PDB entry 4V42 | X-ray diffraction, 5.50 A resolution (low resolution: residue-level contacts below are approximate; hydrogen-bond / salt-bridge calls are withheld) | chains BA and BX of the 49 polymer chains in the assembly

== Chain BA ==
Molecule: 50S 23S ribosomal RNA
Source organism: Thermus thermophilus
Sequence (2916 nucleotides; numbered 1 to 2906 plus 75 insertion-coded residues; 65 numbers in that range are skipped by the numbering (no residue carries them; nothing is unmodelled there); the number before each row is that of its first residue; a row labelled like 270A-270Z holds insertion residues (270A, then the next letters in order)):
     1 GGUCAAGAUG GUAAGGGCCC ACGGUGGAUG CCUCGGCACC C
    43 GAGCCGAUGA AGGACGUGGC UACCUGCGAU AAGCCAGGGG GAGCCGGUAG CGGGCGU
   101 GGAUCCCUGG AUGUCCGAAU GGGGGAACCC GGCCGGC
  137A G
   138 GGAA
  141A C
   142 GCCGGUCACC GCGC
   161 UUUU
   171 GCGCGGGGGG AACCUGGGGA ACUGAAACAU CUCAGUACCC AGAGGAGAGG AAAGAGAAAU
   231 CGACUCCCUG AGUAGCGGCG AGCGAAAGGG GACCAGCCUA
270A-270Z AACCGUCCGGCUUGUCCGGGCGGGGU
271A-271C CGU
   271 GGG
273A-273F GCCCUC
   274 GGACACCGAA UCCCCAGCCU AGCCGAAGCU GUUGGGAAGC AGCGCCAGAG AGGGUGAAAG
   334 CCCCGUAGGC GAAAGGUGGG GGGAUAGGUG
363A-363F AGGGUA
   364 CCC
   370 GAGUACCCCG UGGUUCGUGG AGCCAUGGGG GAAUCUGGGC GGACCACC
  417A G
   418 GCCUAAGGCU AAGUACUCC
   438 GGGUGACCGA UAGCGCACCA GUACCGUGAG GGAAAGGUGA AAAGAACCCC GG
   491 GAGGGGAGUG AAAUAGAGCC UGAAACCGUG GGCUUACAAG CAGUCAC
   539 GGCCCCGCAA GGGGUU
   556 GUGGCGUGCC UAUUGAAGCA UGAGCCGGCG ACUCACGGUC GUGGGCGAGC UUAA
  609A G
   610 CCGUUGAGG
  618A C
   619 GGAGGCGUAG GGAAACCGAG UCCGAACAGG GCGCA
653A-653V AGCGGGCCGCACGCGGCCCGCA
   654 AAGUCCGCGG CCGUGGACCC GAAACCGGGC GAGCUAGCCC UGGCCAGGGU GAAGCUGGGG
   714 UGAGACCCAG UGGAGGCCCG AACCGGUGGG GGAUGCAAAC CCCUCGGAUG AGCUGGGGCU
   774 AGGAGUGAAA AGCUAACCGA GCCCGGAGAU AGCUGGUUCU CCCCGAAAUG ACUUUAGGGU
   834 CAGCCUCAGG CGCUGACUGG GGCCUGUAGA GCACUGAUAG GGCUAGGGGG CCCACCA
   892 GCCUACCAAA CCCUGUCAAA CUCCGAAGGG UCCCA
   928 GGUGGAGCCU GGGAGUGAGG GCGCGAGCGA UAACGUCCGC GUCCGAG
  974A C
   975 GCGGGAACAA CCGAGACCGC CAGCUAAGGC CCCCAAGUCU GGGCUAAGUG GUAAAGGAUG
  1035 UGGCGCCGCG AAGACAGCCA GGAGGUUGGC UUAGAAGCAG CCAUCCUUUA AAGAGUGCGU
  1095 AAUAGCUCAC UGGUCGAGUG GCGCCGCGCC GAAAAUGAUG CGGGGCUU
 1142A A
  1143 AGCCCAGCGC CGAAGCUGCG GGUCUGGGG
  1173 GAUGACCCCA GGCGGUAGGG GAGCGUUCCC GAUGCCGAUG AAGGCCGACC CGCGAGGCGG
  1233 CUGGAGGUAA GGGAAGUGCG AAUGCCGGCA UGAGUAACGA UAAAGAGGGU GAGAAUCCCU
  1293 CUCGCCGUAA GCCCAAGGGU UCCUACGCAA UGGUCGUCAG CGUAGGGUUA GGCGGGACCU
  1353 AAGGUGAAGC CGAAAGGCGU AGCCGAAGGG CAGCCGGUUA AUAUUCCGGC CCUUCCCGCA
  1413 GGUGCGAUGG GGGGACGCUC UAGGCUAGGG GG
 1444A A
  1445 CCGGA
 1449A G
  1450 CC
  1453 AUGGACGAGC CCGGCCAGAA GCGCAGGG
  1482 UGGGAGGUAG GCAAAUCCGC CUCCCAACAA GCUCUGCGUG GUGGGGAAGC CCGUACGGGU
  1542 GACA
 1545A A
  1546 CCCCCCGAAG CCAGGGAGCC AAGAAAAGCC UCUAAGCA
  1585 CAACCUGCGG GAACCCGUAC CGCAAACCGA CACAGGUGGG CGGGUG
 1630A C
  1631 AAGAGCACUC AGGCGCGCGG GAGAACCCUC GCCAAGGAAC UCUGCAAGUU GGCCCCGUAA
  1691 CUUCGGGAGA AGGGGUGCUC CC
  1716 UGG
  1725 GGUGAUGAGC C
  1741 CCG
  1746 GGGAGCCGCA GUGAACAGGC UCUGGCGACU GUUUACCAAA AACACAGCUC UCUGCGAACU
  1806 CGUAAGAGGA GGUAUAGGGA GCGACGCUUG CCCGGUGCCG GAAGGUCAAG GGGAGGGGU
  1869 GCAA
  1878 GCCCCGAACC GAAGCCCCGG UGAACGGCGG CCGUAACUAU AACGGUCCUA AGGUAGCGAA
  1938 AUUCCUUGUC GGGUAAGUUC CGACCUGCAC GAAAAGCGUA ACGACCGGAG CGCUGUCUCG
  1998 GCGAGGGACC CGGUGAAAUU GAACUGGCCG UGAAGAUGCG GCCUACCCGU GGCAGGACGA
  2058 AAAGACCCCG UGGAGCUUUA CUGCAGCCUG GUGUUGGCUC UUGGUCGCGC CUGCGUAGGA
  2118 UAGGUGGGAG CCUGUGAACC CCCGCCUCCG GGUGGGGGGG AGGCGCCGGU GAAAUACCAC
  2178 CCUGGCGCGG CUGGGGGCCU AA
  2205 CCCUCGGAU
  2215 GGGGG
  2224 GACAGCGCUU GGCGGGCAGU UUGACUGGGG CGGUCGCCUC CUAAAAGGUA ACGGAGGCGC
  2284 CCAAAGGUCC CCUCAGGCGG GACGGAAAUC CGCCGGAGAG CGCAAGGGUA GAAGGGGGCC
  2344 UGACUGCGAG GCCUGCAAGC CGAGCAGGGG CGAAAGCCGG GCCUAGUGAA CCGGUGGUCC
  2404 CGUGUGGAAG GGCCAUCGAU CAACGGAUAA AAGUUACCCC GGGGAUAACA GGCUGAUCUC
  2464 CCCCGAGCGU CCACAGCGGC GGGGAGGUUU GGCACCUCGA UGUCGGCUCG UCGCAUCCUG
  2524 GGGCUGAAGA AGGUCCCAAG GGUUGGGCUG UUCGCCCAUU AAAGCGGCAC GCGAGCUGGG
  2584 UUCAGAACGU CGUGAGACAG UUCGGUCUCU AUCCGCCACG GGCGCAGGAG GCUUGAGGGG
  2644 GGCUCUUCCU AGUACGAGAG GACCGGAAGG GACGCACCUC UGGUUUCCCA GCUGUCCCUC
  2704 CAGGGGCAU
 2712A A
  2713 AGCUGGGUAG CCAUGUGCGG AAGGGAUAAC CGCUGAAAGC AUCUAAGCGG GAAGCCCGCC
  2773 CCAAGAUGAG GCCUCCCACG GCG
  2797 UCA
  2801 AGCCG
  2807 GUAAGGACCC GGGAAGACCA CCCGGUGGAU GGGCCGGGGG UGUAAGCGCC GCGAGGCGUU
  2867 GAGCCGACCG GUCCCAAUCG UCC
  2891 GAGGUCUUGA CCCCUC
Not modelled in the structure: 417A, 653A-653V, 2903-2906
Differences from the reference sequence: insertion (493)

== Chain BX ==
Protein: 50S ribosomal protein L30
Source organism: Thermus thermophilus
UniProtKB: P74909 (RL30_THETH); residue numbers follow UniProt; this construct covers 1-60
Sequence (60 residues; each row starts with the number of its first residue):
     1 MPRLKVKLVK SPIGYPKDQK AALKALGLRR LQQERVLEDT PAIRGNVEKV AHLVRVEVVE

== How chain BA and chain BX interact ==
Residue-residue contacts (8; chain BA residue first):
  G852(BA) - Pro41(BX)
  U969(BA) - Pro16(BX)
  U969(BA) - Lys17(BX)
  C970(BA) - Gly14(BX)
  C970(BA) - Tyr15(BX)
  C970(BA) - Pro16(BX)
  A988(BA) - Ser11(BX)
  G989(BA) - Ser11(BX)
Interface residues without a listed pair, chain BA (7 interface residues in all): U851, U1159
Interface residues without a listed pair, chain BX (10 interface residues in all): Ile13, Leu31, Ala42, Gly45

== Summary ==
The interface between chain BA and chain BX involves 7 residues on one side and 10 on the other.
Here chain BA is 50S 23S ribosomal RNA and chain BX is 50S ribosomal protein L30, both from Thermus
thermophilus. Entry 4V42 (Crystal structure of the ribosome at 5.5 A resolution) was determined by X-ray
diffraction.
